Entry 4X67 (X-ray diffraction, 4.10 A resolution (low resolution: residue-level contacts below are approximate; hydrogen-bond / salt-bridge calls are withheld)); this record covers chains B and I of the 12 polymer chains in the assembly.

[Chain B]
Protein: DNA-directed RNA polymerase II subunit RPB2
Organism: Saccharomyces cerevisiae (strain ATCC 204508 / S288c)
Notes: EC 2.7.7.6
UniProt: P08518 (RPB2_YEAST); numbering as in UniProt (aligned over 1-1224)
Amino-acid sequence (1224 residues; each row starts with the number of its first residue):
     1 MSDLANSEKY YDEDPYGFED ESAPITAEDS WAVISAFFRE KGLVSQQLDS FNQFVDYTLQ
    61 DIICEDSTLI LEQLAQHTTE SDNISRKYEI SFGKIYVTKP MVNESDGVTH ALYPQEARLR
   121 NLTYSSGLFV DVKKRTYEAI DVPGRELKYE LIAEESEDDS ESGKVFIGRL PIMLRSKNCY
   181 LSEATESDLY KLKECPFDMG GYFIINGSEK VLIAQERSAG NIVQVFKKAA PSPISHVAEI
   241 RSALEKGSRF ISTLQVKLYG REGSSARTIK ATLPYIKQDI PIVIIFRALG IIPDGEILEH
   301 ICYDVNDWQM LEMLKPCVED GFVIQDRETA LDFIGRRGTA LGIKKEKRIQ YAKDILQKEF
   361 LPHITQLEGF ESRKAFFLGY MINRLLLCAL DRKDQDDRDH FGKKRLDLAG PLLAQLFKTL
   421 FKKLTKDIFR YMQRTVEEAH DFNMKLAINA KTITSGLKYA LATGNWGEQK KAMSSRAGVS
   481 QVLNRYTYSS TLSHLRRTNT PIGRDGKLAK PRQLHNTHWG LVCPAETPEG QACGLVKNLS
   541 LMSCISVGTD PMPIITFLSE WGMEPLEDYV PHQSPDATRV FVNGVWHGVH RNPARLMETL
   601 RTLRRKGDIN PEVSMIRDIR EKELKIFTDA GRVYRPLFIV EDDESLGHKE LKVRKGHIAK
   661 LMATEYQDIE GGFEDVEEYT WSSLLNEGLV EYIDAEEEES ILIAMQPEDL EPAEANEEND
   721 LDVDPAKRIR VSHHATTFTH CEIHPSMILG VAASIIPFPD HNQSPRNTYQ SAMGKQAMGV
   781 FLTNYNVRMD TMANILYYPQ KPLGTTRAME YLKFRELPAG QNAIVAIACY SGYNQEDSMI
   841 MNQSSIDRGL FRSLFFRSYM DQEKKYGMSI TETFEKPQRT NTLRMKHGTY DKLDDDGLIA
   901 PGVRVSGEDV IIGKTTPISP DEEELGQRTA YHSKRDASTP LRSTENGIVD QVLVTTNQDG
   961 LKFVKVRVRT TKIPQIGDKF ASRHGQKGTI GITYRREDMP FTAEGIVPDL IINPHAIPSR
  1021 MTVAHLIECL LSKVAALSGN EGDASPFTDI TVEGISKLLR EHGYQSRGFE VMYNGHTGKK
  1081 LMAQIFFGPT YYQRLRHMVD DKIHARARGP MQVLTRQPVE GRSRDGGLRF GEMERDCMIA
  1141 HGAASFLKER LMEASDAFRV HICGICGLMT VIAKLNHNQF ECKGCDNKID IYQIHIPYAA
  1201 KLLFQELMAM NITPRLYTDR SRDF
Unresolved in the structure: 1-19, 71-89, 135-163, 336-344, 438-445, 503-508, 669-677, 716-721, 920-932
Ion coordination: Zn2+: C1163, C1166, C1182, C1185

[Chain I]
Protein: DNA-directed RNA polymerase II subunit RPB9
Organism: Saccharomyces cerevisiae (strain ATCC 204508 / S288c)
UniProt: P27999 (RPB9_YEAST); residue numbers follow UniProt; this construct covers 1-122
Amino-acid sequence (122 residues; row label = number of the first residue in the row):
     1 MTTFRFCRDC NNMLYPREDK ENNRLLFECR TCSYVEEAGS PLVYRHELIT NIGETAGVVQ
    61 DIGSDPTLPR SDRECPKCHS RENVFFQSQQ RRKDTSMVLF FVCLSCSHIF TSDQKNKRTQ
   121 FS
Unresolved in the structure: 1, 121-122
Ion coordination: Zn2+ site 1: C7, C10, C29, C32; Zn2+ site 2: C75, C78, C103, C106
UniProt features mapped onto this chain:
  - zinc finger: C7 to C32 (C4-type), S71 to T111 (TFIIS-type)
  - binding site (Zn(2+)): C7, C10, C29, C32, C75, C78, C103, C106
  - modified residue: S40 (Phosphoserine)

[Chain B / chain I interface]
Residue-residue contacts (43; chain B residue first):
  P293(B) with N11(I); N12(I)
  D294(B) with F6(I); N11(I); N12(I); M13(I)
  G295(B) with F6(I)
  E296(B) with N11(I)
  W308(B) with T2(I); R45(I)
  Q309(B) with H46(I); T50(I); I52(I)
  E312(B) with T2(I); Y44(I)
  K315(B) with M13(I)
  F322(B) with Y15(I); R30(I)
  Q325(B) with N12(I)
  D391(B) with Q90(I); R91(I); R92(I)
  R392(B) with I52(I); Q89(I); R91(I)
  K393(B) with Q89(I)
  D394(B) with R91(I)
  A594(B) with D61(I)
  R617(B) with D61(I)
  I619(B) with D61(I); I62(I); S64(I); D65(I)
  R620(B) with G57(I); D65(I); L68(I); F86(I); Q89(I)
  E699(B) with T67(I)
  S700(B) with P66(I); T67(I)
  I701(B) with T67(I)
  T737(B) with P66(I)
Also at the interface, not in a pair above, chain B (29 interface residues in all): E262, L298, D307, L311, E319, L702, T739
Also at the interface, not in a pair above, chain I (34 interface residues in all): T3, F4, C10, V43, E47, G53, A56, V59, R70

[Overview]
29 residues of chain B and 34 residues of chain I are in contact. C1163(B), C1166(B), C1182(B) and C1185(B)
coordinate Zn2+. The Zn2+ site 1 is built by C7(I), C10(I), C29(I) and C32(I). From UniProt: 8 Zn2+-binding
residues on chain I.
Chain B is DNA-directed RNA polymerase II subunit RPB2 and chain I is DNA-directed RNA polymerase II subunit
RPB9, both from Saccharomyces cerevisiae (strain ATCC 204508 / S288c); the structure, Crystal structure of
elongating yeast RNA polymerase II stalled at oxidative Cyclopurine DNA lesions, was determined by X-ray
diffraction (same publication as 4X6A).
